Entry 2VGF (X-ray diffraction, 2.75 A resolution); this record covers chains A and C of the 4 polymer chains in the assembly.

[Chain A (and C)]
Molecule: Pyruvate kinase isozymes R/L
Source organism: Homo sapiens
Notes: EC 2.7.1.40; chain C of this document is another copy of the same molecule, construct and numbering; everything in this record applies to it too
Reference sequence: P30613 (KPYR_HUMAN); residues 47-574 here = UniProt positions 47-574
Sequence (528 residues; row label = number of the first residue in the row):
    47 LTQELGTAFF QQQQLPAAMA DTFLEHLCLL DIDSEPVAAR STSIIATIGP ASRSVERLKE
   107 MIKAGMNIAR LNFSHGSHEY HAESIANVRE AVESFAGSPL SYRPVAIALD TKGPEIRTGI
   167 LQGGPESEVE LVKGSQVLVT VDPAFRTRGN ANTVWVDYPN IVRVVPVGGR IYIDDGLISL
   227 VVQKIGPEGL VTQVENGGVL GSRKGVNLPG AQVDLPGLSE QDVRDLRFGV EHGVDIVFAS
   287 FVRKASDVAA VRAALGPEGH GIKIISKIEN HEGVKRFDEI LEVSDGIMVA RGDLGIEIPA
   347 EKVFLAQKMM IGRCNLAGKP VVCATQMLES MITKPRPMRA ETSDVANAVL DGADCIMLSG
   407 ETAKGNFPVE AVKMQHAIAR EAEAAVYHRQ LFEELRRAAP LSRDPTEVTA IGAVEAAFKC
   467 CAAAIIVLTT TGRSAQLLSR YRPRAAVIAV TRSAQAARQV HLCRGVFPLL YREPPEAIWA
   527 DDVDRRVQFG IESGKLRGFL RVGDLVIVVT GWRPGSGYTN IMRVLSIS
Not modelled in the structure: 47-56, 574
Sequence notes: engineered mutation M384 (Thr in P30613)
Curated features (UniProtKB/Swiss-Prot):
  - binding site (substrate): R116, K313, G338, D339, T371
  - binding site (ATP): N118 to H121, R163, K250
  - binding site (K(+)): N118, S120, D156, T157
  - binding site (Mn(2+)): E315, D339
  - binding site (beta-D-fructose 1,6-bisphosphate): T475 to S480, W525, R532, R559 to Y564
  - site: K313 (Transition state stabilizer)
  - modified residue: S292 (Phosphoserine)
  - natural variant: T48 to T53 (deletion: In CNSHA2), L73 (L73P: In CNSHA2), S80 (S80P: In CNSHA2), R86 (R86P: In CNSHA2), I90 (I90N: In CNSHA2), G95 (G95R: In CNSHA2), M107 (M107T: In CNSHA2), G111 (G111R: In CNSHA2), A115 (A115P: In CNSHA2), S120 (S120F: In CNSHA2), S130 (S130Y: In CNSHA2), I131 (deletion: In CNSHA2), 77 further natural variant entries in UniProt
Ion coordination: K+: N118, D156, T157, S286 (together with 2-phosphoglycolic acid); Mn2+: E315, D339 (together with 2-phosphoglycolic acid)
Small-molecule neighbours:
  - 1,6-di-O-phosphono-beta-D-fructofuranose (FBP): L474, T475, T476, T477, G478, R479, S480, R498, W525, R532, T556, G557, W558, R559, P560, G561, S562, G563, Y564, T565
  - 2-phosphoglycolic acid: R116, N118, D156, S286, F287, K313, E315, M334, A336, R337, G338, D339, T371
Reported in the primary citation:
  - disease-associated variants - G332S (9-fold), G364D (3-fold), T384M (3-fold): decreased catalytic activity
  - disease-associated variants - T384M, D390N: unchanged stability
  - mutagenesis - G332S (9-fold), G364D (3-fold), T384M (3-fold), R486W: decreased catalytic activity
  - mutagenesis - T384M, D390N: unchanged stability
  - disease-associated variants - G332S, G364D, T384M, D390N, R486W, R504L, R532W (citing earlier work)
  - disease-associated variants - G332S, G364D, R504L, R532W: decreased stability
  - disease-associated variants - D390N: abolished catalytic activity
  - disease-associated variants - R532W: abolished binding to 1,6-di-O-phosphono-beta-D-fructofuranose
  - mutagenesis - G332S, G364D, R504L, R532W: decreased stability
  - mutagenesis - R486W: increased stability
  - mutagenesis - D390N: abolished catalytic activity
  - mutagenesis - R532W: abolished binding to 1,6-di-O-phosphono-beta-D-fructofuranose

[How chain A and chain C interact]
Residue-residue contacts (96; chain A residue first):
  T68(A) with E440(C)
  F69(A) with Q436(C); E440(C), hydrogen bond (backbone-side chain)
  L70(A) with L362(C), hydrophobic; E440(C), hydrogen bond (backbone-side chain); L441(C), hydrophobic
  L73(A) with M355(C)
  C74(A) with M355(C); G358(C); R359(C), hydrogen bond (backbone-side chain)
  L76(A) with M355(C)
  D77(A) with K321(C), salt bridge
  I78(A) with V320(C), hydrophobic; I344(C), hydrophobic; K348(C), hydrogen bond (backbone-side chain); A352(C)
  D79(A) with H317(C), salt bridge; K321(C), salt bridge
  E81(A) with K348(C), salt bridge
  Y218(A) with R382(C)
  N242(A) with P381(C)
  H317(A) with D79(C), salt bridge
  V320(A) with I78(C), hydrophobic
  K321(A) with D77(C), salt bridge; D79(C), salt bridge
  R337(A) with R385(C), hydrogen bond (backbone-side chain); S389(C)
  G338(A) with R385(C), hydrogen bond (backbone-side chain)
  G341(A) with R385(C)
  I342(A) with R385(C)
  I344(A) with I78(C), hydrophobic
  A346(A) with T388(C)
  E347(A) with M420(C); A423(C); E427(C)
  K348(A) with I78(C), hydrogen bond (side chain-backbone); S80(C); E81(C), salt bridge; E427(C), salt bridge
  F350(A) with A392(C), hydrophobic; E427(C); A428(C)
  L351(A) with Q60(C); E427(C); A431(C), hydrophobic
  A352(A) with I78(C)
  K354(A) with N393(C), hydrogen bond; L396(C)
  M355(A) with L73(C); C74(C); L76(C)
  G358(A) with C74(C)
  R359(A) with C74(C), hydrogen bond (side chain-backbone)
  L362(A) with L70(C), hydrophobic
  T371(A) with R385(C)
  Q372(A) with M384(C); R385(C), hydrogen bond (side chain-backbone); A386(C)
  E375(A) with M384(C)
  R382(A) with L223(C)
  M384(A) with Q372(C); E375(C); E387(C)
  R385(A) with D221(C), salt bridge; R337(C), hydrogen bond (side chain-backbone); G338(C), hydrogen bond (side chain-backbone); G341(C); I342(C); T371(C); Q372(C), hydrogen bond (backbone-side chain)
  A386(A) with Q372(C); E387(C); D390(C)
  E387(A) with M384(C); A386(C)
  T388(A) with A346(C)
  S389(A) with R337(C); D390(C), hydrogen bond
  D390(A) with A386(C); S389(C), hydrogen bond
  A392(A) with F350(C), hydrophobic
  N393(A) with K354(C), hydrogen bond; N393(C)
  L396(A) with K354(C)
  M420(A) with E347(C)
  A423(A) with E347(C)
  E427(A) with E347(C); K348(C), salt bridge; F350(C); L351(C)
  A428(A) with F350(C)
  Q436(A) with Q436(C)
  E440(A) with T68(C); F69(C), hydrogen bond (side chain-backbone); L70(C), hydrogen bond (side chain-backbone)
  L441(A) with L70(C), hydrophobic
Also at the interface, not in a pair above, chain A (62 interface residues in all): Q60, S80, G222, L223, M373, S376, K380, D397, I424, A431
Also at the interface, not in a pair above, chain C (62 interface residues in all): P82, G222, M373, S376, K380, I424

[Summary]
Chain A and chain C each contribute 62 residues to their interface; the contacts include 18 hydrogen bonds and
11 salt bridges. Polar contacts include D77(A)-K321(C), D79(A)-H317(C) and D79(A)-K321(C). The paper reports
that G332S, G364D and T384M of chain A, among others, reduce catalytic activity; G332S, G364D and R504L of
chain A, among others, reduce stability.
Both chains are Pyruvate kinase isozymes R/L (Homo sapiens). Entry 2VGF (HUMAN ERYTHROCYTE PYRUVATE KINASE:
T384M mutant) was determined by X-ray diffraction, deposited together with 2VGB, 2VGG and 2VGI.
